PDB entry 8VHX | electron microscopy, 2.90 A resolution | chains C and F of the 8 polymer chains in the assembly

# Chain C
Molecule: Tail terminator
Organism: Chivirus chi
UniProt: M9NT01 (M9NT01_9CAUD); residue numbers follow UniProt; this construct covers 1-167
Amino-acid sequence (167 residues; numbered 1 to 167; the number before each row is that of its first residue):
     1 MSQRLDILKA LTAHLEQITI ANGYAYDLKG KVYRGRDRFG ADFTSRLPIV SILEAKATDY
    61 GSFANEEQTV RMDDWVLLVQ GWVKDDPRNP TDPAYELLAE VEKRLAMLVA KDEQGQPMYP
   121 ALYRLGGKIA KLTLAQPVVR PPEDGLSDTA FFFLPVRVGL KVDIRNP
Disordered / not traced: 1

# Chain F
Molecule: Neck 2
Organism: Chivirus chi
UniProt: M9NUF1 (M9NUF1_9CAUD); residues 1-121 here = UniProt positions 1-121
Amino-acid sequence (121 residues; row label = number of the first residue in the row):
     1 MASNFAAIKA KARRDVHASL SVPARYENYS QDVIVEDLSV RWHNKIAIMG DLENGGYANI
    61 VEGIERIIFT REELAVKGVV LSEGDSIIMT AEGYENARLV LKTQEPIVGP VEVVWQVARA
   121 D
Disordered / not traced: 1

# Chain C / chain F interface
Contacting residue pairs (16; chain C residue first):
  Arg36(C) with Glu83(F), salt bridge
  Arg38(C) with Gln116(F), hydrogen bond
  Phe39(C) with Thr103(F)
  Gly40(C) with Thr103(F), hydrogen bond (backbone-side chain); Gln104(F)
  Ala41(C) with Gln104(F), hydrogen bond (backbone-backbone)
  Asp42(C) with Lys102(F); Thr103(F), hydrogen bond; Gln104(F), hydrogen bond (side chain-backbone); Trp115(F)
  Phe43(C) with Glu83(F); Lys102(F); Thr103(F)
  Lys56(C) with Leu52(F); Glu53(F)
  Thr58(C) with Tyr57(F)
Interface residues without a listed pair, chain F (11 interface residues in all): Glu105, Pro106

# Summary
The interface between chain C and chain F involves 9 residues on one side and 11 on the other, with 5 hydrogen
bonds and 1 salt bridge. Polar contacts include Arg36(C)-Glu83(F), Arg38(C)-Gln116(F) and Gly40(C)-Thr103(F).
Here chain C is Tail terminator and chain F is Neck 2, both from Chivirus chi. Entry 8VHX (Cryo-EM of neck of
bacteriophage Chi) was determined by electron microscopy (same publication as 8VJA, 8VJH and 8VJI).
